3G0R - chains A and K of the 4 polymer chains in the assembly; structure by X-ray diffraction, 2.40 A resolution.

[Chain A]
Molecule: Exodeoxyribonuclease
Source organism: Methanothermobacter thermautotrophicus
Notes: EC 3.1.11.2
UniProt: O26314 (O26314_METTH); numbering as in UniProt (aligned over 1-257)
Amino-acid sequence (265 residues; row label = number of the first residue in the row):
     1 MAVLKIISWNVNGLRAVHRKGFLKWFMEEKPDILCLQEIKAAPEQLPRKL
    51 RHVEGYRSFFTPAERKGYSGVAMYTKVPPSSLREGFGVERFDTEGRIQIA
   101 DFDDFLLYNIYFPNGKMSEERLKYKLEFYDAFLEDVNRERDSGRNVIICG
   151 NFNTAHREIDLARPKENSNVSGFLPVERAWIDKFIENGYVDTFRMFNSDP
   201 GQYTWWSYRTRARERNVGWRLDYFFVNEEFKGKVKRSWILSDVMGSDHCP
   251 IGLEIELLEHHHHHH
Not modelled in the structure: 1-2, 258-265
Sequence notes: engineered mutation Ala2 (Thr in O26314), Asn151 (Asp in O26314); expression tag (258-265)

[Chain K]
Molecule: 11-nt DNA strand
Sequence (11 nucleotides; numbered 1 to 11; the number before each row is that of its first residue):
     1 CCCTGUGCAGC
Bound ions: Na+ site 1: DG5, DU6 (shared with 2 residues of chain G); Na+ site 2: DU6, DG7 (shared with 2 residues of chain G)

[Chain A / chain K interface]
Residue-residue contacts (27):
  Asn12(A) - DG5(K)  sugar contact
  Gly13(A) - DG5(K)  phosphate contact
  Gly13(A) - DU6(K)  phosphate contact
  Leu14(A) - DU6(K)  phosphate contact
  Arg15(A) - DU6(K)  phosphate contact
  Arg15(A) - DG7(K)  salt bridge to the phosphate
  Ala16(A) - DG5(K)  phosphate contact
  Ala16(A) - DU6(K)  hydrogen bond to the phosphate
  Arg19(A) - DU6(K)  salt bridge to the phosphate
  Lys20(A) - DG5(K)  salt bridge to the phosphate
  Lys40(A) - DG5(K)  hydrogen bond to the base
  Lys40(A) - DU6(K)  sugar contact
  Gln45(A) - DG7(K)  hydrogen bond to the phosphate
  Lys66(A) - DG7(K)  sugar contact
  Lys66(A) - DC8(K)  salt bridge to the phosphate
  Gly67(A) - DU6(K)  phosphate contact
  Gly67(A) - DG7(K)  sugar contact
  Trp205(A) - DC1(K)  base contact
  Ser207(A) - DC1(K)  base contact
  Tyr208(A) - DC1(K)  hydrogen bond to the base
  Tyr208(A) - DC3(K)  base contact
  Tyr208(A) - DT4(K)  sugar contact
  Arg209(A) - DC1(K)  hydrogen bond to the base
  Arg209(A) - DC2(K)  sugar contact
  Arg209(A) - DC3(K)  phosphate contact
  Thr210(A) - DC3(K)  hydrogen bond to the phosphate
  Asp247(A) - DC1(K)  hydrogen bond to the base

[Overview]
17 residues of chain A and 8 residues of chain K are in contact; the contacts include 7 hydrogen bonds and 4
salt bridges. Polar contacts include Lys40(A)-DG5(K), Tyr208(A)-DC1(K) and Arg209(A)-DC1(K). The Na+ site 2 is
built by DU6(K) and DG7(K).
Here chain A is Exodeoxyribonuclease (Methanothermobacter thermautotrophicus) and chain K is an 11-nt DNA
strand. Entry 3G0R (Complex of Mth0212 and an 8bp dsDNA with distorted ends) was determined by X-ray
diffraction, deposited together with 3G00, 3G2D, 3G38, 3G3C and 3G4T.
